Entry 4OCN (X-ray diffraction, 2.25 A resolution); this record covers chains B and C of the 3 polymer chains in the assembly.

Chain B:
Molecule: 26S proteasome regulatory subunit RPN11
Organism: Saccharomyces cerevisiae
UniProt: P43588 (RPN11_YEAST); residue numbers follow UniProt; this construct covers 1-220
Amino-acid sequence (220 residues; row label = number of the first residue in the row):
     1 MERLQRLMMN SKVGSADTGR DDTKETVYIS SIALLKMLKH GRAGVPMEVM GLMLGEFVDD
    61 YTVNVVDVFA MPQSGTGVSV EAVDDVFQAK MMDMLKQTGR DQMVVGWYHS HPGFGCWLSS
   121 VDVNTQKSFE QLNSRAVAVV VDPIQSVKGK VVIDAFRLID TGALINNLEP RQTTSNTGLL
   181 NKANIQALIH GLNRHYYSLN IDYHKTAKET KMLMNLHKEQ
Unresolved in the structure: 1-22, 76-82, 169-191, 218-220
Curated features (UniProtKB/Swiss-Prot):
  - motif: His109 to Asp122 (JAMM motif)
  - binding site (Zn(2+)): His109, His111, Asp122
  - modified residue: Met1 (N-acetylmethionine)
  - natural variant: Lys208 (K208Q: In strain: NRRL Y-53)
  - mutagenesis: His109 (H109A: Stabilizes ubiquitin pathway substrates; when associated wirh Ala-111), His111 (H111A: Stabilizes ubiquitin pathway substrates; when associated wirh Ala-109)
Reported in the primary citation:
  - conformationally variable residues (loop rearrangement): His109
  - mutagenesis - E48Q: abolished catalytic activity on Ub4

Chain C:
Molecule: Nb1
Organism: Lama glama
Amino-acid sequence (133 residues; numbered 1 to 133; the number before each row is that of its first residue):
     1 MQVQLQESGG GLVPAGGSLR LSCVDSGRTF SSTVMAWFRQ APGKEREFVA TIRWSGGNTY
    61 YADSVKGRFT ISRDNARNTV YLQMNSLKPE DTAVYYCAGG TYYGTLSYKY DFWGRGTQVT
   121 VSSHHHHHHE PEA
Unresolved in the structure: 1-2, 29-31, 128-133
Disulfide bonds: Cys23-Cys97

How chain B and chain C interact:
Contacting residue pairs - 28 pairs, chain B then chain C:
  Tyr28(B) - Arg53(C)
  Ser30(B) - Lys109(C)
  Glu56(B) - Tyr102(C)  hydrogen bond
  Glu56(B) - Gly104(C)
  Glu56(B) - Thr105(C)  hydrogen bond (side chain-backbone)
  Glu56(B) - Leu106(C)
  Val58(B) - Tyr60(C)
  Val58(B) - Tyr103(C)
  Asp59(B) - Asn58(C)
  Asp59(B) - Tyr60(C)
  Asp59(B) - Tyr103(C)
  Tyr61(B) - Asn58(C)
  Thr62(B) - Arg53(C)  hydrogen bond
  Thr62(B) - Tyr103(C)
  Asn64(B) - Tyr102(C)  hydrogen bond
  Asn64(B) - Tyr103(C)  hydrogen bond (side chain-backbone)
  Val66(B) - Tyr102(C)
  Val66(B) - Leu106(C)  hydrophobic
  Val66(B) - Tyr108(C)
  Val66(B) - Lys109(C)
  Arg100(B) - Tyr108(C)  hydrogen bond
  Gln102(B) - Leu106(C)
  His204(B) - Thr101(C)  hydrogen bond
  His204(B) - Tyr102(C)
  His204(B) - Lys109(C)
  Lys205(B) - Thr101(C)
  Thr206(B) - Asp111(C)
  Ala207(B) - Asp111(C)  hydrogen bond (backbone-side chain)
Interface residues without a listed pair, chain B (16 interface residues in all): Phe57
Interface residues without a listed pair, chain C (13 interface residues in all): Thr59

Overview:
Chain B and chain C form an interface of 16 and 13 residues respectively, with 8 hydrogen bonds. Polar pairs
include Glu56(B)-Tyr102(C), Glu56(B)-Thr105(C) and Thr62(B)-Arg53(C). Curated annotation (UniProt) lists 3
Zn2+-binding residues and 2 mutagenesis sites on chain B. From the paper: E48Q of chain B abolishes catalytic
activity on Ub4; conformational variability at His109(B).
Here chain B is 26S proteasome regulatory subunit RPN11 (Saccharomyces cerevisiae) and chain C is Nb1 (Lama
glama). Entry 4OCN (Crystal Structure of the Rpn8-Rpn11 MPN domain heterodimer, crystal form II) was
determined by X-ray diffraction together with 4OCL and 4OCM from the same study.
